Entry 5WB8 (X-ray diffraction, 3.00 A resolution); this record covers chains A and C.

# Chain A
Protein: Epidermal growth factor receptor
From: Homo sapiens
Notes: EC 2.7.10.1
UniProtKB: P00533 (EGFR_HUMAN), isoform P00533-4; residues 1-501 here correspond to UniProt positions 25-525 (UniProt number = residue number + 24)
Sequence (507 residues; numbered 1 to 507; the number before each row is that of its first residue):
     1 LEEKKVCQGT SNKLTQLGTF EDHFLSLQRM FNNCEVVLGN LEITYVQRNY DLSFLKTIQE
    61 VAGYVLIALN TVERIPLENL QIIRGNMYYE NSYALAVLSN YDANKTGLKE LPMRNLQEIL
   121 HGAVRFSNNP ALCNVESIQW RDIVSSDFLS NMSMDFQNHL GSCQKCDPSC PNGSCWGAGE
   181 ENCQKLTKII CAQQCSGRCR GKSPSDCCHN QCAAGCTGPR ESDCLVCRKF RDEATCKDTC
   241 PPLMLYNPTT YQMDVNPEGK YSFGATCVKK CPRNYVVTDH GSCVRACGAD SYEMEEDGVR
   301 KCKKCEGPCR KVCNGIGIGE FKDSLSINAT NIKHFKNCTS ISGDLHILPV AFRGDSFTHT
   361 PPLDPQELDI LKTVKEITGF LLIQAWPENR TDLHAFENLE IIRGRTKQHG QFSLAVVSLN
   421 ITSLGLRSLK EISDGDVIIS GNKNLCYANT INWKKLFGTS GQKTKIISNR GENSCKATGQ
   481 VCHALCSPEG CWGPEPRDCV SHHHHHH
Disordered / not traced: 1-2, 103, 505-507
Disulfides: Cys-7/Cys-34, Cys-133/Cys-163, Cys-166/Cys-175, Cys-170/Cys-183, Cys-191/Cys-199, Cys-195/Cys-207, Cys-208/Cys-216, Cys-212/Cys-224, Cys-227/Cys-236, Cys-240/Cys-267, Cys-271/Cys-283, Cys-287/Cys-302, Cys-305/Cys-309, Cys-313/Cys-338, Cys-446/Cys-475, Cys-482/Cys-491, Cys-486/Cys-499
Glycans and other covalent adducts: N-acetylglucosamine (NAG) linked to Asn-32, Asn-328, Asn-420
Sequence notes: expression tag (502-507)
UniProt features mapped onto this chain:
  - modified residue: Ser-205 (Phosphoserine)
  - glycosylation (N-linked (GlcNAc...) asparagine): Asn-32 (complex), Asn-49, Asn-104, Asn-151, Asn-172, Asn-328, Asn-337, Asn-389, Asn-420
From the paper describing this entry:
  - mutagenesis - Y246E/N247A/T249D/Y251E/Q252A/M253D: abolished signaling with Epigen (chain C)

# Chain C
Protein: Epigen
From: Homo sapiens
UniProtKB: Q6UW88 (EPGN_HUMAN); residues 27-86 here correspond to UniProt positions 49-108 (UniProt number = residue number + 22)
Sequence (61 residues; each row starts with the number of its first residue):
    26 SEGPIALKFS HLCLEDHNSY CINGACAFHH ELEKAICRCF TGYTGERCEH LTLTSYAVDS
    86 Y
Disordered / not traced: 26-43, 80-86
Disulfides: Cys-46/Cys-62, Cys-64/Cys-73
Sequence notes: expression tag (26)

# Chain A / chain C interface
Contacting residue pairs (34; chain A residue first):
  Leu-14(A) / Leu-57(C)  hydrophobic
  Thr-15(A) / Gly-70(C)
  Thr-15(A) / Glu-71(C)
  Gln-16(A) / Thr-69(C)  hydrogen bond (backbone-side chain)
  Leu-17(A) / Thr-69(C)
  Gly-18(A) / Thr-69(C)
  Tyr-45(A) / Ile-61(C)
  Leu-69(A) / Ile-61(C)  hydrophobic
  Glu-90(A) / Lys-59(C)  salt bridge
  Leu-98(A) / Leu-57(C)  hydrophobic
  Ser-99(A) / His-54(C)
  Ser-99(A) / Leu-57(C)
  Tyr-101(A) / His-54(C)
  Tyr-101(A) / Glu-56(C)
  Leu-325(A) / Arg-72(C)
  Leu-325(A) / Glu-74(C)
  His-346(A) / His-75(C)  hydrogen bond
  Leu-348(A) / Glu-74(C)
  Leu-348(A) / His-75(C)
  Val-350(A) / Ile-47(C)  hydrophobic
  Asp-355(A) / Arg-72(C)  salt bridge
  Phe-357(A) / Tyr-45(C)  hydrophobic
  Phe-357(A) / Arg-72(C)
  Leu-382(A) / His-75(C)
  Gln-384(A) / His-75(C)
  Gln-384(A) / Leu-76(C)  hydrogen bond (side chain-backbone)
  Gln-384(A) / Leu-78(C)
  Gln-408(A) / His-75(C)
  Gln-408(A) / Leu-78(C)
  Phe-412(A) / Leu-78(C)  hydrophobic
  Ala-415(A) / Leu-78(C)  hydrophobic
  Val-417(A) / Leu-76(C)  hydrophobic
  Val-417(A) / Leu-78(C)  hydrophobic
  Ser-418(A) / Leu-76(C)
Also at the interface, not in a pair above, chain A (29 interface residues in all): Tyr-89, Arg-125, Asn-128, Pro-349, Ile-438
Also at the interface, not in a pair above, chain C (17 interface residues in all): Ser-44, Thr-79

# Summary
29 residues of chain A and 17 residues of chain C are in contact; the contacts include 3 hydrogen bonds and 2
salt bridges. Polar contacts include Glu-90(A)/Lys-59(C), Asp-355(A)/Arg-72(C) and Gln-16(A)/Thr-69(C).
Covalently linked N-acetylglucosamine: at Asn-32(A), Asn-328(A) and Asn-420(A). The paper reports that
Y246E/N247A/T249D/Y251E/Q252A/M253D of chain A abolish signaling with Epigen (chain C).
Here chain A is Epidermal growth factor receptor and chain C is Epigen, both from Homo sapiens. Entry 5WB8
(Crystal structure of the epidermal growth factor receptor extracellular region in complex with epigen) was
determined by X-ray diffraction together with 5WB7 from the same study.
